Entry 9CAB (electron microscopy, 3.94 A resolution); this record covers chains U and Z of the 20 polymer chains in the assembly.

[Chain U]
Protein: Histone H3.2
Organism: Xenopus laevis
UniProt: P84233 (H32_XENLA); residues 1-135 here correspond to UniProt positions 2-136 (UniProt number = residue number + 1)
Sequence (135 residues; row label = number of the first residue in the row):
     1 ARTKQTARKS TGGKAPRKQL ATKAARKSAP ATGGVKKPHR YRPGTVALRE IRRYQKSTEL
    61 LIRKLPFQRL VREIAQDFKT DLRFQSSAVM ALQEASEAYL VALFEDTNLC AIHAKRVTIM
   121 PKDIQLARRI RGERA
Unresolved in the structure: 1-36, 135
Differences from the reference sequence: variant Ala102 (Gly103 in P84233)
Swiss-Prot annotation at these positions:
  - modified residue: Arg2 (Asymmetric dimethylarginine), Thr3 (Phosphothreonine), Lys4 (Allysine), Gln5 (5-glutamyl dopamine), Thr6 (Phosphothreonine), Arg8 (Citrulline), Lys9 (N6,N6,N6-trimethyllysine), Ser10 (ADP-ribosylserine), Thr11 (Phosphothreonine), Lys14 (N6-(2-hydroxyisobutyryl)lysine), Arg17 (Asymmetric dimethylarginine), Lys18 (N6-(2-hydroxyisobutyryl)lysine), Lys23 (N6-(2-hydroxyisobutyryl)lysine), Arg26 (Citrulline), Lys27 (N6,N6,N6-trimethyllysine), Ser28 (ADP-ribosylserine), Lys36 (N6,N6,N6-trimethyllysine), Lys37 (N6-methyllysine), Tyr41 (Phosphotyrosine), Lys56 (N6,N6,N6-trimethyllysine) and 8 more in UniProt
  - lipidation: Cys110 (S-palmitoyl cysteine)

[Chain Z]
Molecule: 285-nt DNA strand
Sequence (285 nucleotides; row label = number of the first residue in the row; numbers below 1 keep their minus sign (DG-105 is residue -105)):
  -105 GCCAGTGAAT TCGAGCTCGG TACCCGGGGA TCACAGGATG TACATATCTG ACAGCTGCCT
   -45 GGAGACTAGG GAGTAATCCC CTTGGCGGTT AAAACGCGGG GGACAGCGCG TAGCTGCGTT
    15 TAAGCGGTGC TAGAGCTGTC TACGACCAAT TGAGCGGCCT GCGCACCGGG ATTCTCCAGC
    75 AGGGCTTCCC ACGTGCGCAG CAGGACGCAG CGCTGCCTGA AACTCGCGCC GCGAGGAGAG
   135 GGAGGACGAA CGCGCCCCCA CCCCCTTATA TAGGCGCCCT TCGAT
Unresolved in the structure: -105 to -77, 93-179

[Chain U / chain Z interface]
Pairs across the interface - 24 pairs, chain U then chain Z:
  Arg40(U) - DT9(Z)  hydrogen bond to the base
  Arg40(U) - DG10(Z)  hydrogen bond to the sugar
  Tyr41(U) - DT-67(Z)  sugar contact
  Tyr41(U) - DT9(Z)  sugar contact
  Tyr41(U) - DG10(Z)  hydrogen bond to the phosphate
  Arg42(U) - DT9(Z)  phosphate contact
  Pro43(U) - DC8(Z)  phosphate contact
  Pro43(U) - DT9(Z)  phosphate contact
  Gly44(U) - DC8(Z)  phosphate contact
  Gly44(U) - DT9(Z)  hydrogen bond to the phosphate
  Thr45(U) - DT9(Z)  phosphate contact
  Val46(U) - DT9(Z)  hydrogen bond to the phosphate
  Val46(U) - DG10(Z)  phosphate contact
  Ala47(U) - DT9(Z)  hydrogen bond to the phosphate
  Arg49(U) - DG-66(Z)  phosphate contact
  Arg49(U) - DT-65(Z)  salt bridge to the phosphate
  Arg63(U) - DA17(Z)  phosphate contact
  Arg63(U) - DG18(Z)  salt bridge to the phosphate
  Lys64(U) - DG18(Z)  hydrogen bond to the phosphate
  Leu65(U) - DA17(Z)  sugar contact
  Leu65(U) - DG18(Z)  hydrogen bond to the phosphate
  Pro66(U) - DA17(Z)  phosphate contact
  Arg69(U) - DA17(Z)  salt bridge to the phosphate
  Arg83(U) - DG27(Z)  sugar contact
Interface residues without a listed pair, chain U (17 interface residues in all): His39, Thr118
Interface residues without a listed pair, chain Z (13 interface residues in all): DG-69, DA-68, DG7, DA26

[In short]
17 residues of chain U and 13 residues of chain Z are in contact, with 8 hydrogen bonds and 3 salt bridges.
Polar pairs include Arg40(U)-DT9(Z), Arg40(U)-DG10(Z) and Tyr41(U)-DG10(Z).
Chain U is Histone H3.2 (Xenopus laevis) and chain Z is a 285-nt DNA strand; the structure, Cryo-EM structure
of human SRCAP-nucleosome complex in the encounter state (composite structure), was determined by electron
microscopy.
